Entry 8W23 (electron microscopy, 2.28 A resolution); this record covers chains A and Q of the 20 polymer chains in the assembly.

[Chain A (and Q)]
Molecule: Maltose/maltodextrin-binding periplasmic protein, Poly [ADP-ribose] polymerase tankyrase-2
Source organism: Homo sapiens
Notes: EC 2.4.2.30, 2.4.2.-; chain Q of this document is another copy of the same molecule, construct and numbering; everything in this record applies to it too
UniProtKB: chimeric construct of P0AEY0, Q9H2K2: residues 474-838 from P0AEY0 (MALE_ECO57) positions 28-392 (UniProt number = residue number - 446); residues 850-1166 from Q9H2K2 positions 850-1166 (same numbers)
Sequence (729 residues; numbered 438 to 1166; the number before each row is that of its first residue):
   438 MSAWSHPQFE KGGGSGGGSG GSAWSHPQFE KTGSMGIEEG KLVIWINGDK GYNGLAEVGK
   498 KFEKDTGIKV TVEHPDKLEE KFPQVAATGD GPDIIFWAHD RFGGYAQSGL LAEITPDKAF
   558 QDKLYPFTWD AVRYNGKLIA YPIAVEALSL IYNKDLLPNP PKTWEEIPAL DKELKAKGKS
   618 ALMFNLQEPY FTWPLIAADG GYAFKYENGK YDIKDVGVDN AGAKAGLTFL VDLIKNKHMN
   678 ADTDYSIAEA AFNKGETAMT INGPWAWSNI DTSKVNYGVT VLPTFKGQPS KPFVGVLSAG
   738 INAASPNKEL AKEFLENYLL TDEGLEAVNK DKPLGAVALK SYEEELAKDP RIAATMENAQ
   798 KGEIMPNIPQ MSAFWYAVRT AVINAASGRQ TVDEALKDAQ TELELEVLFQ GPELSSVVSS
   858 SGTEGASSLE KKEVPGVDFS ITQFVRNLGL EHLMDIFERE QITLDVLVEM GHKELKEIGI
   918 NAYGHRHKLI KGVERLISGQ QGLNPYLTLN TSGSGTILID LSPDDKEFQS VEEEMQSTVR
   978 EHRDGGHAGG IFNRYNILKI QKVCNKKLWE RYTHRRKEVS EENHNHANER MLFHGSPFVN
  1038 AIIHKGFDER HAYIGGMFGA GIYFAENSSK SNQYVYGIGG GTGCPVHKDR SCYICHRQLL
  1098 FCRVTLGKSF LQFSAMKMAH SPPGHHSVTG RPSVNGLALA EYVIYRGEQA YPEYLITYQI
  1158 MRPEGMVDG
Unresolved in the structure: 438-874, 1159-1166
Construct notes: initiating methionine (438); expression tag (439-473); linker (839-849)
Ion coordination: Zn2+: Cys1081, His1084, Cys1089, Cys1092
Small-molecule neighbours: A1AE4 (N-{2-[4-(2-hydroxypropan-2-yl)phenyl]-4-oxo-1,4-dihydroquinazolin-7-yl}-4-methoxy-6-phenylpyridine-3-carboxamide): Phe1030, His1031, Gly1032, Ser1033, Pro1034, Phe1035, His1048, Ala1049, Tyr1050, Met1054, Phe1055, Tyr1060, Phe1061, Ala1062, Lys1067, Ser1068, Tyr1071, Ile1075, Phe1110, Ser1111, Ala1112, Arg1128, Pro1129, Glu1138, Val1140
UniProt features mapped onto this chain:
  - binding site (Zn(2+)): Cys1081, His1084, Cys1089, Cys1092
Reported in the primary citation:
  - binding site for A1AE4: Gly1032, Met1054, Ser1068, Tyr1071, Pro1129, Glu1138
  - specificity-determining residues: Leu1136
  - specificity-determining residues: Ala1112 (by similarity / conservation)
  - mutagenesis - L1136Y: decreased binding to A1AE4
  - mutagenesis - L1136Y: unchanged signaling in response to XAV939

[How chain A and chain Q interact]
Pairs across the interface (7):
  His889(A) - Arg896(Q)  hydrogen bond (backbone-side chain)
  Asp892(A) - Asp892(Q)
  Asp892(A) - Arg896(Q)  salt bridge
  Ile893(A) - Arg896(Q)
  Arg896(A) - His889(Q)  hydrogen bond (side chain-backbone)
  Arg896(A) - Asp892(Q)  salt bridge
  Arg896(A) - Ile893(Q)
Interface residues without a listed pair, chain A (5 interface residues in all): Leu890
Interface residues without a listed pair, chain Q (5 interface residues in all): Leu890

[Summary]
Chain A and chain Q each contribute 5 residues to their interface, with 2 hydrogen bonds and 2 salt bridges.
Among the polar pairs are Asp892(A)-Arg896(Q) and His889(A)-Arg896(Q). Ligands of chain A: compound A1AE4.
From the paper: a binding site for A1AE4 at Gly1032(A), Met1054(A) and Ser1068(A) among others; L1136Y of
chain A reduces binding to A1AE4.
Chain A and chain Q are both Maltose/maltodextrin-binding periplasmic protein, Poly [ADP-ribose] polymerase
tankyrase-2 (Homo sapiens); the structure, Cryo-EM structure of human tankyrase 2 SAM-PARP filament bound to
compound, TDI-2804 (consensus map), was determined by electron microscopy (same publication as 8W25, 8W27,
8W28, 8W2T and 8W2U).
